Entry 6PDV (X-ray diffraction, 1.23 A resolution); this record covers chain A.

== Chain A ==
Protein: Carbonic anhydrase 2
Organism: Homo sapiens
Notes: EC 4.2.1.1
Reference sequence: P00918 (CAH2_HUMAN); the author numbering skips numbers that UniProt does not, so the offset changes along the chain: 1-125 = UniProt 1-125; 127-261 = UniProt 126-260
Amino-acid sequence (260 residues; numbered 1 to 261; 1 number in that range is skipped by the numbering (no residue carries it; nothing is unmodelled there); the number before each row is that of its first residue):
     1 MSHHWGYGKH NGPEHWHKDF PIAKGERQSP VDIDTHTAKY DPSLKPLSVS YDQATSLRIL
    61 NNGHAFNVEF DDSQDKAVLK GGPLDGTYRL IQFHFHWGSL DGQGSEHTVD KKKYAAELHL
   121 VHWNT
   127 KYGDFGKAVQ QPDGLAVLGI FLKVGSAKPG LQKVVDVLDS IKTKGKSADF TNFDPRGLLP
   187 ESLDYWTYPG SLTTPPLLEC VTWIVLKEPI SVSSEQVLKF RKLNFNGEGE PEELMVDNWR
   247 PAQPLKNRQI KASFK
Not modelled in the structure: 1
Metal / ion sites: Cu ion site 1: Ser2, His3, His4; Cu ion site 2: His94, His96, His119 (together with nitrite ion)
Small-molecule neighbours: nitrite ion (NO2): His94, His96, Glu106, His119, Ser197, Leu198, Thr199, Thr200, Trp209
Curated features (UniProtKB/Swiss-Prot):
  - active site: His64 (Proton donor/acceptor)
  - binding site (Zn(2+)): His94, His96, His119
  - binding site (substrate): Thr199, Thr200
  - site: Tyr7 (Fine-tunes the proton-transfer properties of H-64), Asn62 (Fine-tunes the proton-transfer properties of H-64), Asn67 (Fine-tunes the proton-transfer properties of H-64), Gln92 (Involved in the binding of some activators, including histamine and L-histidine)
  - modified residue: Ser2 (N-acetylserine), Ser166 (Phosphoserine), Ser173 (Phosphoserine)
Reported in the primary citation:
  - Cu ion coordination: Ser2, His3, His4, His94, His96, His119
  - binding site for nitrite ion: Leu198, Thr199, Thr200
  - conformationally variable residues (order/disorder transition, side-chain flip): His3, His64
  - catalytic residues: His64, Thr199 (proposed by the authors, not directly observed)
  - contacts within the chain: Glu106-Thr199 (proposed by the authors, not directly observed)

== Overview ==
Chain A binds nitrite ion. Ser2, His3 and His4 coordinate Cu ion site 1. Curated annotation (UniProt) lists
active-site residue His64, 3 Zn2+-binding residues and substrate-binding residues Thr199 and Thr200. From the
paper: catalytic residues His64 and Thr199; a binding site for nitrite ion at Leu198, Thr199 and Thr200.
Chain A is Carbonic anhydrase 2 (Homo sapiens); the structure, Cu-Carbonic Anhydrase II, A Nitrite Reductase,
was determined by X-ray diffraction together with 6PEA from the same study.
